6C9K - chains A and I of the 24 polymer chains in the assembly; structure by electron microscopy, 3.49 A resolution.

# Chain A (and I)
Protein: DARP14 - Subunit A with DARPin
Notes: antibody fragment or engineered binder; chain I of this document is another copy of the same molecule, construct and numbering; everything in this record applies to it too
Sequence (319 residues; row label = number of the first residue in the row):
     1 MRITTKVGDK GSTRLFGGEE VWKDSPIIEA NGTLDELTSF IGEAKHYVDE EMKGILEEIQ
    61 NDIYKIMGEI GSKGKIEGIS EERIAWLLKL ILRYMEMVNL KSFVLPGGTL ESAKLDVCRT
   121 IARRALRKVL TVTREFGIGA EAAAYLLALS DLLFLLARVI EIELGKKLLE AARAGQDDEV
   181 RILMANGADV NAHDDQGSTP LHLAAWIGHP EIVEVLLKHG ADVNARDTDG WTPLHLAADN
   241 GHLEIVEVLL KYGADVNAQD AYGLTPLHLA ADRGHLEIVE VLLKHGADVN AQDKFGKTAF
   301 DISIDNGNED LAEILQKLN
Not modelled in the structure: 1-22, 101, 317-319
From the paper describing this entry:
  - conformationally variable residues (domain motion): Gly187

# How chain A and chain I interact
Residue-residue contacts - 30 pairs, chain A then chain I:
  Phe103(A) with Tyr64(I), hydrophobic
  Leu105(A) with Glu57(I); Gln60(I); Asn61(I)
  Pro106(A) with Thr38(I); Gly42(I); Lys45(I); Gln60(I), hydrogen bond (backbone-side chain)
  Gly107(A) with Gly42(I); Lys45(I); His46(I), hydrogen bond (backbone-side chain)
  Gly108(A) with His46(I)
  Thr109(A) with His46(I), hydrogen bond (backbone-side chain)
  Leu110(A) with His46(I); Tyr47(I)
  Ala113(A) with Glu43(I)
  Lys114(A) with Glu43(I), salt bridge
  Asp116(A) with Ser39(I), hydrogen bond (backbone-side chain)
  Val117(A) with Ser39(I)
  Arg119(A) with Asp35(I), salt bridge; Ser39(I)
  Thr120(A) with Asp35(I); Glu36(I); Ser39(I)
  Ile121(A) with Glu36(I)
  Arg124(A) with Glu36(I), salt bridge; Arg124(I)
  Arg127(A) with Ile28(I); Glu29(I); Gly32(I)
Also at the interface, not in a pair above, chain A (19 interface residues in all): Phe40, Asn186, Gly187
Also at the interface, not in a pair above, chain I (19 interface residues in all): Phe40, Lys114

# Overview
The chain A/chain I interface involves 19 residues from each chain, with 4 hydrogen bonds and 3 salt bridges.
Polar pairs include Lys114(A)-Glu43(I), Arg119(A)-Asp35(I) and Arg124(A)-Glu36(I). The paper reports
conformational variability at Gly187(A).
Chain A and chain I are both DARP14 - Subunit A with DARPin; the structure, Single-Particle reconstruction of
DARP14 - A designed protein scaffold displaying ~17kDa DARPin proteins, was determined by electron microscopy
(same publication as 6C9I).
